4NDY - chains I and M of the 6 polymer chains in the assembly; structure by X-ray diffraction, 7.00 A resolution (low resolution: residue-level contacts below are approximate; hydrogen-bond / salt-bridge calls are withheld).

[Chain I]
Protein: Centromere protein S
Source organism: Homo sapiens
UniProtKB: Q8N2Z9 (CENPS_HUMAN); residue numbers follow UniProt; this construct covers 14-105
Chain sequence (105 residues; numbered 14 to 118; the number before each row is that of its first residue):
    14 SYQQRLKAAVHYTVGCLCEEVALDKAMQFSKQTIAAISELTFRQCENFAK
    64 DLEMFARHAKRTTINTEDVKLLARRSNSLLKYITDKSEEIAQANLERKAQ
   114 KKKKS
Sequence notes: conflict Ala-39 (Glu in Q8N2Z9); expression tag (106-118)
From the paper describing this entry:
  - binding site for the 26-nt DNA strand: Arg-18
  - conformationally variable residues (order/disorder transition): Asn-107 to Ser-118
  - mutagenesis - K73A/K94A/K99A/R110A, K73A/R74A: abolished binding to the 26-nt DNA strand
  - mutagenesis - K73A/K94A/K99A/R110A: unchanged binding to FANCM
  - mutagenesis - K73A/K94A/K99A/R110A: decreased growth in response to mitomycin C (MMC)
  - mutagenesis - K73A/K94A/K99A/R110A: decreased signaling

[Chain M]
Protein: Centromere protein X
Source organism: Homo sapiens
UniProtKB: A8MT69 (CENPX_HUMAN); residues 8-81 here = UniProt positions 8-81
Chain sequence (74 residues; row label = number of the first residue in the row):
     8 SGFRKELVSRLLHLHFKDDKTKVSGDALQLMVELLKVFVVEAAVRGVRQA
    58 QAEDALRVDVDQLEKVLPQLLLDF
From the paper describing this entry:
  - binding site for the 26-nt DNA strand: Arg-11, Arg-17
  - binding site for the 26-nt DNA strand: Lys-27, Lys-29
  - mutagenesis - K12A/H20A/K27A/K29A: abolished binding to the 26-nt DNA strand

[Interface between chain I and chain M]
Residue-residue contacts (88; chain I residue first):
  Tyr-15(I) / Arg-17(M)
  Gln-16(I) / Leu-21(M)
  Arg-18(I) / Arg-17(M)
  Leu-19(I) / Leu-18(M)
  Leu-19(I) / Leu-21(M)
  Ala-22(I) / Leu-14(M)
  Val-23(I) / Leu-18(M)
  Thr-26(I) / Gly-9(M)
  Thr-26(I) / Phe-10(M)
  Leu-30(I) / Ser-8(M)
  Leu-30(I) / Val-46(M)
  Val-34(I) / Ala-50(M)
  Val-34(I) / Val-51(M)
  Val-34(I) / Val-54(M)
  Lys-38(I) / Val-54(M)
  Lys-38(I) / Gln-58(M)
  Met-40(I) / Ala-62(M)
  Met-40(I) / Leu-63(M)
  Met-40(I) / Arg-64(M)
  Met-40(I) / Val-65(M)
  Gln-41(I) / Leu-63(M)
  Gln-41(I) / Arg-64(M)
  Gln-41(I) / Val-65(M)
  Phe-42(I) / Ala-50(M)
  Phe-42(I) / Val-54(M)
  Phe-42(I) / Val-65(M)
  Ser-43(I) / Arg-64(M)
  Ser-43(I) / Val-65(M)
  Ser-43(I) / Asp-66(M)
  Ser-43(I) / Val-67(M)
  Gln-45(I) / Val-67(M)
  Thr-46(I) / Val-65(M)
  Thr-46(I) / Asp-66(M)
  Thr-46(I) / Val-67(M)
  Thr-46(I) / Leu-70(M)
  Ala-49(I) / Leu-70(M)
  Ile-50(I) / Leu-70(M)
  Leu-53(I) / Phe-45(M)
  Leu-53(I) / Leu-78(M)
  Thr-54(I) / Phe-45(M)
  Thr-54(I) / Val-46(M)
  Phe-55(I) / Leu-21(M)
  Glu-59(I) / His-22(M)
  Phe-61(I) / Leu-42(M)
  Ala-62(I) / Leu-19(M)
  Ala-62(I) / His-22(M)
  Ala-62(I) / Phe-23(M)
  Lys-63(I) / His-22(M)
  Lys-63(I) / Lys-24(M)
  Leu-65(I) / Met-38(M)
  Glu-66(I) / Phe-23(M)
  Glu-66(I) / Lys-24(M)
  Glu-66(I) / Asp-25(M)
  Glu-66(I) / Thr-28(M)
  Thr-75(I) / Thr-28(M)
  Thr-75(I) / Lys-29(M)
  Thr-76(I) / Lys-29(M)
  Ile-77(I) / Phe-23(M)
  Ile-77(I) / Thr-28(M)
  Ile-77(I) / Lys-29(M)
  Ile-77(I) / Ser-31(M)
  Ile-77(I) / Ala-34(M)
  Asn-78(I) / Ser-31(M)
  Asn-78(I) / Ala-34(M)
  Thr-79(I) / Asp-33(M)
  Thr-79(I) / Ala-34(M)
  Val-82(I) / Ala-34(M)
  Val-82(I) / Leu-37(M)
  Val-82(I) / Met-38(M)
  Lys-83(I) / Leu-37(M)
  Arg-88(I) / Leu-79(M)
  Arg-88(I) / Asp-80(M)
  Arg-88(I) / Phe-81(M)
  Ser-89(I) / Asp-80(M)
  Leu-92(I) / Leu-41(M)
  Leu-92(I) / Val-44(M)
  Leu-92(I) / Asp-80(M)
  Leu-92(I) / Phe-81(M)
  Tyr-95(I) / Val-44(M)
  Ile-96(I) / Leu-37(M)
  Ile-96(I) / Leu-41(M)
  Lys-99(I) / Leu-37(M)
  Lys-99(I) / Glu-40(M)
  Ser-100(I) / Leu-37(M)
  Ile-103(I) / Asp-33(M)
  Ile-103(I) / Gln-36(M)
  Ile-103(I) / Leu-37(M)
  Asn-107(I) / Asp-33(M)
Interface residues without a listed pair, chain I (49 interface residues in all): Val-27, Cys-31, Glu-33, Gln-57, Cys-58, Ala-86
Interface residues without a listed pair, chain M (47 interface residues in all): Lys-27, Val-30, Lys-43, Val-47, Ala-49, Ala-57

[In short]
Chain I and chain M form an interface of 49 and 47 residues respectively. From the paper: a binding site for
the 26-nt DNA strand at Arg-18(I) and Arg-11(M) among others; K73A/K94A/K99A/R110A and K73A/R74A of chain I
abolish binding to the 26-nt DNA strand.
Chain I is Centromere protein S and chain M is Centromere protein X, both from Homo sapiens; the structure,
Human MHF1-MHF2 DNA complex, was determined by X-ray diffraction together with 4NE1, 4NE3, 4NE5 and 4NE6 from
the same study.
